PDB entry 6KW5 | electron microscopy, 10.13 A resolution (very low resolution: no residue pairs are listed; an interface is given only as per-side residue counts) | chains R and B of the 28 polymer chains in the assembly

Chain R:
Name: Histone H3.2
Organism: Xenopus laevis
Reference sequence: P84233 (H32_XENLA); residues 0-135 here correspond to UniProt positions 1-136 (UniProt number = residue number + 1)
Chain sequence (136 residues; row label = number of the first residue in the row; numbering starts at 0):
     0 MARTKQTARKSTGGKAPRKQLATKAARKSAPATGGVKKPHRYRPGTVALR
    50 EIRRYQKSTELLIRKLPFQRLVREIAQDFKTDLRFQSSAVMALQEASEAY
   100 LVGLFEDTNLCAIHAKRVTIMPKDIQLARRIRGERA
Unresolved in the structure: 0-38, 135
Curated features (UniProtKB/Swiss-Prot):
  - modified residue: Arg2 (Asymmetric dimethylarginine), Thr3 (Phosphothreonine), Lys4 (Allysine), Gln5 (5-glutamyl dopamine), Thr6 (Phosphothreonine), Arg8 (Citrulline), Lys9 (N6,N6,N6-trimethyllysine), Ser10 (ADP-ribosylserine), Thr11 (Phosphothreonine), Lys14 (N6-(2-hydroxyisobutyryl)lysine), Arg17 (Asymmetric dimethylarginine), Lys18 (N6-(2-hydroxyisobutyryl)lysine), Lys23 (N6-(2-hydroxyisobutyryl)lysine), Arg26 (Citrulline), Lys27 (N6,N6,N6-trimethyllysine), Ser28 (ADP-ribosylserine), Lys36 (N6,N6,N6-trimethyllysine), Lys37 (N6-methyllysine), Tyr41 (Phosphotyrosine), Lys56 (N6,N6,N6-trimethyllysine) and 8 more in UniProt
  - lipidation: Cys110 (S-palmitoyl cysteine)

Chain B:
Molecule: DNA 167
Sequence (167 nucleotides; each row starts with the number of its first residue):
     1 GATGAGAATCCCGGTGCCGAGGCCGCTCAATTGGTCGTAGACAGCTCTAG
    51 CACCGCTTAAACGCACGTACGCGCTGTCCCCCGCGTTTTAACCGCCAAGG
   101 GGATTACTCCCTAGTCTCCAGGCACGTGTCAGATATATACATCCTGAAGC
   151 TTGTCGAGAAGTACTAG
Unresolved in the structure: 1, 148-167

Interface between chain R and chain B:
At this resolution (10 A) residue pairs are not listed: 13 residues of chain R and 11 of chain B lie at the interface.

In short:
13 residues of chain R and 11 residues of chain B are in contact.
Here chain R is Histone H3.2 (Xenopus laevis) and chain B is DNA 167. Entry 6KW5 (The ClassC RSC-Nucleosome
Complex) was determined by electron microscopy.
